4FYR - chain A; structure by X-ray diffraction, 1.91 A resolution.

# Chain A
Molecule: Aminopeptidase N
Source organism: Homo sapiens
Notes: EC 3.4.11.2
UniProt: P15144 (AMPN_HUMAN); residue numbers follow UniProt; this construct covers 66-967
Sequence (903 residues; each row starts with the number of its first residue):
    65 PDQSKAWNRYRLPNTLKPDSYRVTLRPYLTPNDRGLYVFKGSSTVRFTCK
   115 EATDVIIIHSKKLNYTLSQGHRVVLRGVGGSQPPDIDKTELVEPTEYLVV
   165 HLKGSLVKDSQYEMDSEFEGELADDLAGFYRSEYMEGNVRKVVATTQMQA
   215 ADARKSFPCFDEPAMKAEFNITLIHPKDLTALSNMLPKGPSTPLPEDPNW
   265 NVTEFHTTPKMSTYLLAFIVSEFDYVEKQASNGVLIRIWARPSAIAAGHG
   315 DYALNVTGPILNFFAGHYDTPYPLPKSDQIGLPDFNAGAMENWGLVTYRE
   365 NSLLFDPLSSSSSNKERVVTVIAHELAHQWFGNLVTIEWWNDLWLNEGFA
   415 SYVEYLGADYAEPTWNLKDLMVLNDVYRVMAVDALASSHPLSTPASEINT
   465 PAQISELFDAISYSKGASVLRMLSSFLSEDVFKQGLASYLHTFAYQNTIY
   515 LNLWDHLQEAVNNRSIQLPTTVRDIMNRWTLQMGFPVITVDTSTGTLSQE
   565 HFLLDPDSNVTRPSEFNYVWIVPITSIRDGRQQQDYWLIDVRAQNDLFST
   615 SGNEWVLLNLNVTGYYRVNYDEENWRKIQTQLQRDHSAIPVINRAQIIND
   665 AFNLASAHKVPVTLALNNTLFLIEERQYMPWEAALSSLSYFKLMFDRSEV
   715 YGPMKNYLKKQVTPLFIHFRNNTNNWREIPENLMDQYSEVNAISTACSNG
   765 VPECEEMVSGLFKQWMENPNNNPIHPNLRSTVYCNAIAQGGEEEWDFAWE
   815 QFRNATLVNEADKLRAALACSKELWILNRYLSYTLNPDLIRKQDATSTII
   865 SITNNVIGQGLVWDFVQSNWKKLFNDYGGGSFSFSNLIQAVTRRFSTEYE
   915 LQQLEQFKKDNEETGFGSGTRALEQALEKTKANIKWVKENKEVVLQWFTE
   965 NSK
Differences from the reference sequence: expression tag (65)
UniProt features mapped onto this chain:
  - region: Asp288 to Ser295 (Necessary and sufficient to mediate interaction with HCoV-229E)
  - active site: Glu389 (Proton acceptor)
  - binding site (substrate): Gly352 to Asn356
  - binding site (Zn(2+)): His388, His392, Glu411
  - site: Tyr477 (Transition state stabilizer)
  - modified residue (Sulfotyrosine): Tyr176, Tyr419, Tyr424, Tyr913
  - glycosylation (N-linked (GlcNAc...) asparagine): Asn128, Asn234, Asn265, Asn319, Asn527, Asn573, Asn625, Asn681, Asn735, Asn818
Disulfides: Cys761-Cys768, Cys798-Cys834
Glycans and other covalent adducts: N-acetylglucosamine (NAG) linked to Asn128, Asn234, Asn265, Asn319, Asn527, Asn625, Asn681, Asn735, Asn818
Metal / ion sites: Zn2+: His388, His392, Glu411 (together with bestatin)
Small-molecule neighbours: bestatin (BES; 2-(3-amino-2-hydroxy-4-phenyl-butyrylamino)-4-methyl-pentanoic acid): Gln211, Gln213, Ala214, Ala351, Gly352, Ala353, Met354, Glu355, Arg381, Val385, His388, Glu389, His392, Glu411, Ser469, Phe472, Tyr477, Gly894, Ser895
Reported in the primary citation:
  - conformationally variable residues (side-chain flip): Phe896
  - contacts within the chain: Asp189-Ser895, Leu190-Ser895
  - catalytic residues: Glu389, Tyr477 (citing earlier work)

# Summary
Bound to chain A: bestatin. N-acetylglucosamine is covalently linked to Asn128, Asn234, Asn265, Asn319, Asn527
and Asn625 and 3 more. His388, His392 and Glu411 coordinate Zn2+. Curated annotation (UniProt) lists
active-site residue Glu389, 5 substrate-binding residues and 3 Zn2+-binding residues. From the paper:
catalytic residues Glu389 and Tyr477; conformational variability at Phe896.
Chain A is Aminopeptidase N (Homo sapiens); the structure, Human aminopeptidase N (CD13) in complex with
bestatin, was determined by X-ray diffraction together with 4FYQ, 4FYS and 4FYT from the same study.
